PDB entry 2ZRY | X-ray diffraction, 2.64 A resolution | chains C and D of the 4 polymer chains in the assembly

== Chain C (and D) ==
Protein: Isopentenyl-diphosphate delta-isomerase
From: Sulfolobus shibatae
Notes: EC 5.3.3.2; chain D of this document is another copy of the same molecule, construct and numbering; everything in this record applies to it too
Reference sequence: P61615 (IDI2_SULSH); residue numbers follow UniProt; this construct covers 1-368
Chain sequence (368 residues; each row starts with the number of its first residue):
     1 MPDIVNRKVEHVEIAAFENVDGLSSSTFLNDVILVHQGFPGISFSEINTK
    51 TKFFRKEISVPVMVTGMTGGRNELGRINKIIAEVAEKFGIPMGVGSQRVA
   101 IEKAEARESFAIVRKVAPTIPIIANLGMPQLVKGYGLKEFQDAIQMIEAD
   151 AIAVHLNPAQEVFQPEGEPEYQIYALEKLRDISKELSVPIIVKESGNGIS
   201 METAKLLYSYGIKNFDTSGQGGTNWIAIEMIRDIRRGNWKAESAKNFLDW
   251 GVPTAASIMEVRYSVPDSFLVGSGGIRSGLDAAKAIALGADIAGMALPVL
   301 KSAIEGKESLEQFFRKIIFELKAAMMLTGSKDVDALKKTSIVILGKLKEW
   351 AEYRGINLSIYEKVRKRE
Unresolved in the structure: 1-2, 367-368
Swiss-Prot annotation at these positions:
  - binding site (substrate): Arg7, Lys8, Ser96 to Arg98, Gln160
  - binding site (FMN): Thr65, Gly66 to Thr68, Ser96, Asn125, Lys193, Ser218, Thr223, Gly275 to Arg277, Ala296, Leu297
  - binding site (Mg(2+)): Glu161
  - mutagenesis: Arg7 (R7A: Does not affect the proper folding of the enzyme, but it shows significant loss of isomerase activity), Lys8 (K8A: Does not affect the proper folding of the enzyme, but it shows significant loss of isomerase activity), His11 (H11A: Does not affect the proper folding of the enzyme, but it shows significant reduction of isomerase activity), Glu13 (E13R: This mutant is heat stable and its affinity binding for IPP is smaller than that of the wild-type ...), Thr68 (T68A: Does not affect the proper folding of the enzyme, but it shows significant reduction of isomerase activity), Ser96 (S96A: Does not affect the proper folding of the enzyme, but it shows significant reduction of isomerase activity), Asn125 (N125A: Does not affect the proper folding of the enzyme, but it shows significant reduction of isomerase activity), His155 (H155A: Does not affect the proper folding of the enzyme, but it shows significant reduction of isomerase activity), Asn157 (N157A: Does not affect the proper folding of the enzyme, but it shows significant loss of isomerase activity), Gln160 (Q160A: Does not affect the proper folding of the enzyme, but it shows significant loss of isomerase activity; Q160E: 10-fold decrease in the catalytic efficiency ...), Glu161 (E161A: Does not affect the proper folding of the enzyme, but it shows significant loss of isomerase activity), Lys193 (K193A: Shows significant loss of isomerase activity. Binds FMN with very low affinity, but the global structure of the mutant has not been altered by the mutation), 5 further mutagenesis entries in UniProt
What the authors report for this chain:
  - binding site for 3-methylbut-3-enyl trihydrogen diphosphate: Arg7, Lys8, Ser96, Arg98, His155, Gln160, Trp225
  - mutagenesis - R7A, K8A, N157A, Q160A, E161A, K193A, E194A: decreased catalytic activity
  - mutagenesis - K193A: decreased binding to FMN
  - binding site for the ligand FNR: Lys8, Met67, Lys193

== Interface between chain C and chain D ==
Pairs across the interface (80; chain C residue first):
  Met128(C) - Phe39(D)  hydrophobic
  Leu156(C) - Gly38(D)
  Leu156(C) - Phe39(D)  hydrophobic
  Pro158(C) - Gln37(D)
  Pro158(C) - Gly38(D)
  Pro158(C) - Pro40(D)
  Pro158(C) - Leu327(D)
  Ala159(C) - Leu327(D)
  Val162(C) - Phe319(D)
  Val162(C) - Ala323(D)  hydrophobic
  Val162(C) - Met326(D)  hydrophobic
  Phe163(C) - Phe319(D)  hydrophobic
  Pro169(C) - Ser43(D)
  Pro169(C) - Phe44(D)  hydrogen bond (backbone-backbone)
  Pro169(C) - Met326(D)
  Tyr171(C) - Gly38(D)
  Tyr171(C) - Phe39(D)
  Tyr171(C) - Pro40(D)
  Tyr171(C) - Gly41(D)  hydrogen bond (backbone-backbone)
  Tyr171(C) - Ile42(D)  hydrogen bond (backbone-backbone)
  Tyr171(C) - Met326(D)  hydrophobic
  Gln172(C) - Phe39(D)
  Gln172(C) - Gly41(D)
  Gln172(C) - Ile42(D)
  Gln172(C) - Ser43(D)
  Gln172(C) - Glu46(D)
  Ile173(C) - Phe39(D)  hydrophobic
  Ile173(C) - Gly41(D)
  Leu176(C) - Phe39(D)  hydrophobic
  Glu194(C) - His36(D)  salt bridge
  Glu194(C) - Gly38(D)
  Asn197(C) - His36(D)
  Gly198(C) - His36(D)
  Ser200(C) - Val35(D)
  Ser200(C) - His36(D)
  Ser200(C) - Gln37(D)  hydrogen bond
  Glu202(C) - Val35(D)
  Glu202(C) - Gln37(D)  hydrogen bond
  Glu202(C) - Ser340(D)  hydrogen bond
  Thr203(C) - Gln37(D)  hydrogen bond
  Thr203(C) - Gly38(D)  hydrogen bond (side chain-backbone)
  Thr203(C) - Phe39(D)  hydrogen bond (side chain-backbone)
  Leu206(C) - Phe39(D)  hydrophobic
  Trp239(C) - Gln312(D)
  Trp239(C) - Phe319(D)  hydrophobic
  Lys240(C) - Phe319(D)
  Glu242(C) - Lys316(D)
  Ser243(C) - Lys316(D)
  Ser243(C) - Phe319(D)
  Ser243(C) - Glu320(D)  hydrogen bond
  Asn246(C) - Ser278(D)
  Asn246(C) - Leu280(D)
  Asn246(C) - Lys316(D)
  Asn246(C) - Glu320(D)
  Phe247(C) - Leu280(D)  hydrophobic
  Phe247(C) - Glu320(D)
  Phe247(C) - Ala323(D)  hydrophobic
  Phe247(C) - Ala324(D)
  Trp250(C) - Leu34(D)  hydrophobic
  Trp250(C) - His36(D)  hydrogen bond
  Trp250(C) - Leu280(D)  hydrophobic
  Trp250(C) - Leu327(D)  hydrophobic
  Trp250(C) - Thr328(D)
  Gly251(C) - His36(D)
  Lys346(C) - Leu344(D)
  Glu349(C) - Leu344(D)
  Glu349(C) - Gly345(D)  hydrogen bond (side chain-backbone)
  Glu349(C) - Lys348(D)
  Trp350(C) - Ile33(D)  hydrophobic
  Trp350(C) - Val342(D)  hydrophobic
  Trp350(C) - Leu344(D)
  Glu352(C) - Lys348(D)  salt bridge
  Tyr353(C) - Ile341(D)
  Tyr353(C) - Val342(D)  hydrophobic
  Tyr353(C) - Ile343(D)
  Tyr353(C) - Leu358(D)  hydrophobic
  Tyr353(C) - Glu362(D)  hydrogen bond
  Arg354(C) - Val35(D)
  Arg354(C) - Ser340(D)
  Arg354(C) - Val342(D)
Interface residues without a listed pair, chain C (35 interface residues in all): Glu170, Ala175, Val252
Interface residues without a listed pair, chain D (34 interface residues in all): Arg315

== Summary ==
35 residues of chain C face 34 of chain D across their interface, with 13 hydrogen bonds and 2 salt bridges.
Polar contacts include Glu194(C)-His36(D), Glu352(C)-Lys348(D) and Ser200(C)-Gln37(D). The paper reports a
binding site for 3-methylbut-3-enyl trihydrogen diphosphate at Arg7(C), Lys8(C) and Ser96(C) among others;
R7A, K8A and N157A of chain C, among others, reduce catalytic activity; 7 substitutions were tested in all.
Both chains are Isopentenyl-diphosphate delta-isomerase (Sulfolobus shibatae). Entry 2ZRY (Crystal structure
of Sulfolobus shibatae isopentenyl diphosphate isomerase in complex with reduced FMN and IPP) was determined
by X-ray diffraction (same publication as 2ZRU, 2ZRV, 2ZRW, 2ZRX and 2ZRZ).
